PDB entry 7NJN | electron microscopy, 2.64 A resolution | chains C and G of the 20 polymer chains in the assembly

[Chain C]
Protein: ATP synthase subunit alpha
From: Mycolicibacterium smegmatis MC2 155
Notes: EC 7.1.2.2
Reference sequence: A0R202 (ATPA_MYCS2); residues 1-548 here = UniProt positions 1-548
Chain sequence (548 residues; row label = number of the first residue in the row):
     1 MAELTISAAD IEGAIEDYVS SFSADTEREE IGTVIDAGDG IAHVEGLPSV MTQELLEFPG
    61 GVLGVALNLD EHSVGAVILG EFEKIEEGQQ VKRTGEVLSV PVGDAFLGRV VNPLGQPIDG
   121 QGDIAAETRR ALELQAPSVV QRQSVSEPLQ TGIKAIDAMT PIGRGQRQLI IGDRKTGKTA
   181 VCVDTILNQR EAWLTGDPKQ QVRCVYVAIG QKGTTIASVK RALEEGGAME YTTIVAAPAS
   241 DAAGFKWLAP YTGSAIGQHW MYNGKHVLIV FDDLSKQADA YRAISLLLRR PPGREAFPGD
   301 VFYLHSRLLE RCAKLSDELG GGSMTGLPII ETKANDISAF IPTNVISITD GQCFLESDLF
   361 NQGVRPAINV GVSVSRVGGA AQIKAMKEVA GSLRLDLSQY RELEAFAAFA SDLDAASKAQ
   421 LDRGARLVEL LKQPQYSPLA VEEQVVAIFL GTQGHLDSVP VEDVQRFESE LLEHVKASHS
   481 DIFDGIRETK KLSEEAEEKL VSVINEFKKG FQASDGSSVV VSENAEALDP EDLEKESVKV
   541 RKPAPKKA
Disordered / not traced: 1-4, 409-412, 522, 546-548
Ion coordination: Mg2+: T179 (together with ATP)
Ligand contacts:
  - ADP (adenosine-5'-diphosphate): V374, S375, R376
  - ATP (adenosine-5'-triphosphate): D173, R174, K175, T176, G177, K178, T179, A180, E331, F360, R365, P366, Q433, P434, Q435
UniProt features mapped onto this chain:
  - binding site (ATP): G172 to T179
  - site: S373 (Required for activity)

[Chain G]
Protein: ATP synthase gamma chain
From: Mycolicibacterium smegmatis MC2 155
Reference sequence: A0R201 (ATPG_MYCS2); residues 1-307 here = UniProt positions 1-307
Chain sequence (307 residues; row label = number of the first residue in the row):
     1 MAATLRELRG RIRSAGSIKK ITKAQELIAT SRIAKAQARV EAARPYAAEI TNMLTELAGA
    61 SALDHPLLVE RKQPKRAGVL VVSSDRGLCG AYNANVLRRA EELFSLLRDE GKDPVLYVVG
   121 RKALGYFSFR QRTVVESWTG FSERPTYENA REIADTLVNA FMAGADDEGD DAGADGILGV
   181 DELHIVFTEF RSMLSQTAVA RRAAPMEVEY VGEVETGPRT LYSFEPDPET LFDALLPRYI
   241 ATRVYAALLE AAASESASRR RAMKSATDNA DDLIKALTLA ANRERQAQIT QEISEIVGGA
   301 NALAGSK
Disordered / not traced: 1-2, 211-219, 305-307

[Chain C / chain G interface]
Contacting residue pairs (56; chain C residue first):
  P291(C) - A302(G)  hydrophobic
  P292(C) - A302(G)
  G293(C) - E295(G)
  R294(C) - E295(G)
  E295(C) - E295(G)  hydrogen bond (backbone-side chain)
  S338(C) - A3(G)
  E523(C) - E101(G)
  N524(C) - S105(G)
  N524(C) - R108(G)
  A525(C) - E101(G)
  A525(C) - S105(G)  hydrogen bond (backbone-side chain)
  E526(C) - E102(G)
  E526(C) - S105(G)
  A527(C) - S105(G)
  A527(C) - D109(G)
  L528(C) - E102(G)
  L528(C) - L106(G)
  P530(C) - L106(G)
  L533(C) - H184(G)
  L533(C) - A200(G)
  L533(C) - R201(G)
  L533(C) - R202(G)
  E534(C) - E189(G)
  E534(C) - V199(G)
  E534(C) - A200(G)
  E534(C) - R201(G)
  E534(C) - R202(G)  hydrogen bond (backbone-backbone)
  K535(C) - R202(G)
  K535(C) - E207(G)
  E536(C) - R201(G)  salt bridge
  E536(C) - R202(G)  hydrogen bond (backbone-backbone)
  E536(C) - M206(G)
  E536(C) - E207(G)  hydrogen bond (backbone-backbone)
  E536(C) - Y239(G)  hydrogen bond
  E536(C) - R243(G)  salt bridge
  S537(C) - E207(G)
  S537(C) - E209(G)  hydrogen bond
  S537(C) - Y239(G)
  V538(C) - L54(G)  hydrophobic
  V538(C) - A58(G)  hydrophobic
  V538(C) - L68(G)  hydrophobic
  V538(C) - M206(G)  hydrophobic
  V538(C) - E207(G)  hydrogen bond (backbone-backbone)
  V538(C) - V208(G)
  V538(C) - E209(G)  hydrogen bond (backbone-backbone)
  K539(C) - T55(G)
  K539(C) - E209(G)
  V540(C) - V208(G)  hydrophobic
  V540(C) - E209(G)  hydrogen bond (backbone-backbone)
  V540(C) - Y210(G)
  R541(C) - N52(G)
  R541(C) - T55(G)
  R541(C) - E56(G)  salt bridge
  K542(C) - G59(G)  hydrogen bond (side chain-backbone)
  K542(C) - Y210(G)
  P545(C) - Y210(G)
Interface residues without a listed pair, chain C (27 interface residues in all): D532, P543, A544
Interface residues without a listed pair, chain G (39 interface residues in all): A60, L63, R99, L103, F187, A203, Q291, G298, G299, L303

[Overview]
27 residues of chain C and 39 residues of chain G are in contact; the contacts include 11 hydrogen bonds and 3
salt bridges. Polar contacts include E536(C)-R201(G), E536(C)-R243(G) and R541(C)-E56(G). Ligands of chain C:
ATP and ADP.
Chain C is ATP synthase subunit alpha and chain G is ATP synthase gamma chain, both from Mycolicibacterium
smegmatis MC2 155; the structure, Mycobacterium smegmatis ATP synthase state 1d, was determined by electron
microscopy, deposited together with 7NJK, 7NJL, 7NJM, 7NJO, 7NJP, 7NJQ and 20 further entries.
